PDB entry 8HIL | electron microscopy, 3.57 A resolution | chains B and I of the 10 polymer chains in the assembly

# Chain B
Protein: DNA-dependent RNA polymerase IV and V subunit 2
Source organism: Brassica oleracea
Sequence (1169 residues; row label = number of the first residue in the row):
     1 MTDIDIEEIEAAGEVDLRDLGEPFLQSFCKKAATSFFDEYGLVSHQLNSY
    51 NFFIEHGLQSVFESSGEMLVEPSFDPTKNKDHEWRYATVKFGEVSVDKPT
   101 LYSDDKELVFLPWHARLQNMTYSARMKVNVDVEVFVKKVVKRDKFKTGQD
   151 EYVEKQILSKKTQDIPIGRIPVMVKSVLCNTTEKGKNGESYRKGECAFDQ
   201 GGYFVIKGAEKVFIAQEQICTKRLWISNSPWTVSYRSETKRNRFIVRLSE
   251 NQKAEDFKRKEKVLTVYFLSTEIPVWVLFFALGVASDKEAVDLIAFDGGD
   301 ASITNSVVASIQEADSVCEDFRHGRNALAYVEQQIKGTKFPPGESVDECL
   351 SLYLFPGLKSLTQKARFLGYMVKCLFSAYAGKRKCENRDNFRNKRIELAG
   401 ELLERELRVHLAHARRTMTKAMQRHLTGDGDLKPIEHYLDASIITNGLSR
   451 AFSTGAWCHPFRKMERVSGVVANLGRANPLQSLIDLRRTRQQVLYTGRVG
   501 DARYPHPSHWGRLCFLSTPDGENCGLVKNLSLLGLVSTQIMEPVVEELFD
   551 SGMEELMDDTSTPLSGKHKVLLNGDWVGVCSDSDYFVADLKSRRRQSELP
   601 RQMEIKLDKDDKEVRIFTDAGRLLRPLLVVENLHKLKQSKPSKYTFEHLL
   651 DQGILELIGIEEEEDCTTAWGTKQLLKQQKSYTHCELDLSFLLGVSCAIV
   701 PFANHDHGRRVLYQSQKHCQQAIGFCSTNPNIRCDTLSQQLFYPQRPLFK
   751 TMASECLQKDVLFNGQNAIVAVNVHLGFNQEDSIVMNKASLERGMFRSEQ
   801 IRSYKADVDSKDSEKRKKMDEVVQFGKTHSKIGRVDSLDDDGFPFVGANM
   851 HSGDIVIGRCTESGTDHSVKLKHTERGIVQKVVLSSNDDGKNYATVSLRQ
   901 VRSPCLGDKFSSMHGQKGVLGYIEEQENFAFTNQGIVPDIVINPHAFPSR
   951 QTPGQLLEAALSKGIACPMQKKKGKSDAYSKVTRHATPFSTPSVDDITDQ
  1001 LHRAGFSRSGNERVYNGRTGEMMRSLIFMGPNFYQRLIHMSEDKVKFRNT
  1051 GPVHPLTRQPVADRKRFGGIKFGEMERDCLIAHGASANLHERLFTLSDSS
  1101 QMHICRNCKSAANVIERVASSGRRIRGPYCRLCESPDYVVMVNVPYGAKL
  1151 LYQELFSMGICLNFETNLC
Unresolved in the structure: 1-13, 141-156, 816-819, 1042-1169

# Chain I
Protein: DNA-directed RNA polymerase subunit
Source organism: Brassica oleracea
Reference sequence: A0A3P6GD79 (A0A3P6GD79_BRAOL); residue numbers follow UniProt; this construct covers 1-114
Sequence (114 residues; each row starts with the number of its first residue):
     1 MSTMKFCRECNNILYPKEDREQSILLYACRNCDHQEAADDNCVYRNEVHH
    51 SVSEQTQILSDVASDPTLPRTKAVRCAKCQHGEAVFFQATARGEEGMTLF
   101 FVCCNPNCGHRWRE
Unresolved in the structure: 1, 52-65
Metal / ion sites: Zn2+ site 1: Cys7, Cys29, Cys32; Zn2+ site 2 near Lys78 (its only coordinating residue here)

# Chain B / chain I interface
Pairs across the interface (21):
  Arg259(B) with Tyr44(I), hydrogen bond; Asn46(I), hydrogen bond
  Ser286(B) with Cys10(I); Asn11(I)
  Asp287(B) with Asn11(I), hydrogen bond (backbone-backbone); Asn12(I), hydrogen bond; Ile13(I), hydrogen bond (side chain-backbone)
  Lys288(B) with Phe6(I); Asn11(I)
  Val291(B) with Met4(I), hydrophobic
  Phe296(B) with Met4(I), hydrophobic
  Ala301(B) with Arg45(I); Asn46(I)
  Thr304(B) with Ser2(I); Met4(I), hydrogen bond
  Asn305(B) with Tyr44(I); Arg45(I), hydrogen bond (side chain-backbone)
  Ile311(B) with Tyr15(I)
  Asp315(B) with Tyr15(I)
  Phe321(B) with Asn31(I)
  Arg322(B) with Asn31(I)
Also at the interface, not in a pair above, chain B (16 interface residues in all): Val307, Val308, Gln312
Also at the interface, not in a pair above, chain I (13 interface residues in all): Arg30

# In short
16 residues of chain B face 13 of chain I across their interface; the contacts include 7 hydrogen bonds. Among
the polar pairs are Arg259(B)-Tyr44(I), Arg259(B)-Asn46(I) and Asp287(B)-Asn12(I). Cys7(I), Cys29(I) and
Cys32(I) coordinate Zn2+ site 1.
Chain B is DNA-dependent RNA polymerase IV and V subunit 2 and chain I is DNA-directed RNA polymerase subunit,
both from Brassica oleracea; the structure, A cryo-EM structure of B. oleracea RNA polymerase V at 3.57
Angstrom, was determined by electron microscopy (same publication as 8HIM).
